PDB entry 8JJQ | X-ray diffraction, 1.64 A resolution | chain C

[Chain C]
Molecule: TIGR04348 family glycosyltransferase
From: Variovorax paradoxus
UniProtKB: A0A952K6X5 (A0A952K6X5_VARPD); residues 1-331 here = UniProt positions 1-331
Chain sequence (331 residues; each row starts with the number of its first residue):
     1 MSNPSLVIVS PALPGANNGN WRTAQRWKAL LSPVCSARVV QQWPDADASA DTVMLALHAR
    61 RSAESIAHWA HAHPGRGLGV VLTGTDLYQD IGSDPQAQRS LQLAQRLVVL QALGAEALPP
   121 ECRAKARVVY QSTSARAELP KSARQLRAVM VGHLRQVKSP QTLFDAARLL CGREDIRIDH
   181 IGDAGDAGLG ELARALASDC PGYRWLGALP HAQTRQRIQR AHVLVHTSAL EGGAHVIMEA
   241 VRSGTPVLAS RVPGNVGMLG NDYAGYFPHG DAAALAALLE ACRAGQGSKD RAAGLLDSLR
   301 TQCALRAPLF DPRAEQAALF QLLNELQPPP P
Unresolved in the structure: 1, 288-292, 328-331
Disulfide bonds: Cys-171/Cys-200
Construct notes: conflict Val-34 (Ala in A0A952K6X5), Asp-47 (Gly in A0A952K6X5), Ser-134 (Pro in A0A952K6X5), Glu-174 (Gly in A0A952K6X5)
Ligand contacts: uridine-diphosphate-N-acetylgalactosamine (UD2): Asn-17, Asn-18, Gly-19, Asn-20, Arg-22, Thr-23, Leu-57, Thr-83, Gly-84, Thr-85, Leu-110, Gln-131, Val-151, His-153, Arg-155, Val-157, Lys-158, Ile-181, Gly-182, Gly-207, Ala-208, Leu-209, Pro-210, His-211, Thr-214, Leu-230, Glu-231, Gly-232, Gly-233, Ala-234, His-235, Val-236, Glu-239
Reported in the primary citation:
  - binding site for uridine-diphosphate-N-acetylgalactosamine: Asn-20, Thr-23, Val-157, Glu-231
  - mutagenesis - N20A/T85A, N20A/T83A/T85A, T83A/T85A, K158A, E239A: abolished catalytic activity
  - mutagenesis - L209A (1.5-fold), T214A (1.5-fold): increased catalytic activity
  - specificity-determining residues: Asn-20, Thr-23, Glu-231
  - mutagenesis - E231A: decreased catalytic activity on different UDP-sugars
  - mutagenesis - N20A, T23A, R61A, T83A, T85A, R155A, V157A, V157F, V157I, V157K, V157M, V157R: decreased catalytic activity
  - mutagenesis - N20A/T23A (less than 10%): decreased catalytic activity on different sugar donors
  - mutagenesis - N20A/T23A/E231A: abolished catalytic activity on all tested sugar donors
  - catalytic residues: Lys-158

[Summary]
Chain C binds uridine-diphosphate-N-acetylgalactosamine. From the paper: the catalytic residue Lys-158; N20A,
T23A and R61A, among others, reduce catalytic activity; 22 substitutions were tested in all.
Chain C is TIGR04348 family glycosyltransferase (Variovorax paradoxus); the structure, Structure of SenB in
complex with UDP-GalNAc at 1.64 Angstroms resolution, was determined by X-ray diffraction (same publication as
8JJN, 8JJT and 8K5U).
